PDB entry 1XOF | X-ray diffraction, 1.95 A resolution | chains A and B

# Chain A
Molecule: BBAhetT1
Sequence (22 residues; numbered 100 to 121; the number before each row is that of its first residue):
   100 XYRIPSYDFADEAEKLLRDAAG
Modified positions: ACE (acetyl group) at position 100; P104 (d-proline; DPR); A109 (d-alanine; DAL); A120 (3-(benzoylamino)-l-alanine; DBZ)

# Chain B
Molecule: BBAhetT1
Sequence (22 residues; numbered 200 to 221; the number before each row is that of its first residue):
   200 XYRIPSYDFADKFKKLLRKAAG
Modified positions: ACE (acetyl group) at position 200; P204 (d-proline; DPR); A209 (d-alanine; DAL); A220 (3-(benzoylamino)-l-alanine; DBZ)

# Interface between chain A and chain B
Residue-residue contacts (17; chain A residue first):
  Y101(A) - L216(B)
  Y101(A) - R217(B)
  Y101(A) - A220(B)
  R102(A) - A220(B)
  I103(A) - A220(B)
  F108(A) - L216(B)  hydrophobic
  F108(A) - A220(B)
  A109(A) - L216(B)
  A112(A) - F212(B)  hydrophobic
  E113(A) - Y201(B)  hydrogen bond
  L116(A) - Y201(B)
  L116(A) - A209(B)
  R117(A) - Y201(B)  hydrogen bond
  A120(A) - Y201(B)
  A120(A) - R202(B)
  A120(A) - I203(B)
  A120(A) - F208(B)

# In short
10 residues of chain A and 9 residues of chain B are in contact; the contacts include 2 hydrogen bonds. Polar
pairs include E113(A)-Y201(B) and R117(A)-Y201(B).
Here chain A is BBAhetT1 and chain B is BBAhetT1. Entry 1XOF (Heterooligomeric Beta Beta Alpha Miniprotein)
was determined by X-ray diffraction.
